PDB entry 7NYX | electron microscopy, 4.60 A resolution (low resolution: residue-level contacts below are approximate; hydrogen-bond / salt-bridge calls are withheld) | chains J and L of the 14 polymer chains in the assembly

[Chain J]
Molecule: Macrodomain Ter protein
Organism: Photorhabdus thracensis
Reference sequence: A0A0F7LUV5 (A0A0F7LUV5_9GAMM); residues 1-151 here = UniProt positions 1-151
Sequence (151 residues; row label = number of the first residue in the row):
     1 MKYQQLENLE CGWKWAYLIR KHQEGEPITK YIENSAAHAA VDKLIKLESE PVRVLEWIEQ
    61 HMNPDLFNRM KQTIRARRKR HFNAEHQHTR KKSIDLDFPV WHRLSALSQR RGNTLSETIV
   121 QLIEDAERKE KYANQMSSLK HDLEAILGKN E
Unresolved in the structure: 136-151

[Chain L]
Molecule: matS2 DNA 80 b, oligo FBA770
Sequence (80 nucleotides; numbered 1 to 80; the number before each row is that of its first residue):
     1 TGCCGTTACA ATGTAACAGT GGCGGGTAAT CCAGAGCCAG ACGAGCACTA CGAACAACTA
    61 ATGCCTACTT TACAGGCGAG
Unresolved in the structure: 23-80

[Interface between chain J and chain L]
Pairs across the interface (23):
  Tyr17(J) - DG13(L)
  Tyr17(J) - DT14(L)
  Arg20(J) - DG13(L)
  Lys21(J) - DG13(L)
  Lys21(J) - DT14(L)
  Arg69(J) - DT14(L)
  Arg69(J) - DA15(L)
  Gln72(J) - DT14(L)
  Gln72(J) - DA15(L)
  Thr73(J) - DG13(L)
  Thr73(J) - DT14(L)
  Arg75(J) - DA16(L)
  Ala76(J) - DT14(L)
  Arg77(J) - DT12(L)
  Arg77(J) - DG13(L)
  Arg80(J) - DT12(L)
  Arg80(J) - DG13(L)
  Arg80(J) - DT14(L)
  Lys92(J) - DC9(L)
  Lys92(J) - DA10(L)
  Ser93(J) - DC9(L)
  Ser93(J) - DA10(L)
  Ile94(J) - DC9(L)
Also at the interface, not in a pair above, chain J (14 interface residues in all): Lys91
Also at the interface, not in a pair above, chain L (8 interface residues in all): DA11

[Summary]
14 residues of chain J and 8 residues of chain L are in contact.
Chain J is Macrodomain Ter protein (Photorhabdus thracensis) and chain L is matS2 DNA 80 b, oligo FBA770; the
structure, Cryo-EM structure of the MukBEF-MatP-DNA monomer (closed conformation), was determined by electron
microscopy (same publication as 7NYW, 7NYY, 7NYZ, 7NZ0, 7NZ2, 7NZ3 and 7NZ4).
